8Y3D - chains J and K of the 16 polymer chains in the assembly; structure by electron microscopy, 5.10 A resolution (low resolution: residue-level contacts below are approximate; hydrogen-bond / salt-bridge calls are withheld).

[Chain J]
Molecule: 250-nt DNA strand
Sequence (250 nucleotides; row label = number of the first residue in the row):
     1 ATCGAGAATCCCGGTGCCGAGGCCGCTCAATTGGTCGTAGACAGCTCTAG
    51 CACCGCTTAAACGCACGTACGCGCTGTCCCCCGCGTTTTAACCGCCAAGG
   101 GGATTACTCCCTAGTCTCCAGGCTCGAGCTCAATTGGTCGTAGACAGCTC
   151 TAGCACCGCTTAAACGCACGTACGCGCTGTCCCCCGCGTTTTAACCGCCA
   201 AGGGGATTACTCCCTAGTCTCCAGGCACGTGTCAGATATATACATCCGAT

[Chain K]
Name: Histone H3.1
Organism: Homo sapiens
UniProtKB: P68431 (H31_HUMAN); residues 0-135 here correspond to UniProt positions 1-136 (UniProt number = residue number + 1)
Sequence (139 residues; row label = number of the first residue in the row; numbers below 1 keep their minus sign (Gly-3 is residue -3)):
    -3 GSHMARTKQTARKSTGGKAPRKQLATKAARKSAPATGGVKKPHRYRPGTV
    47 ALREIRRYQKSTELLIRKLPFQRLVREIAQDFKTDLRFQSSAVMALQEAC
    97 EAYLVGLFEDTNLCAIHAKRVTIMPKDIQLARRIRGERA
Unresolved in the structure: -3 to 59, 134-135
Sequence notes: expression tag (-3 to -1)
Swiss-Prot annotation at these positions:
  - modified residue: Arg2 (Asymmetric dimethylarginine), Thr3 (Phosphothreonine), Lys4 (Allysine), Gln5 (5-glutamyl dopamine), Thr6 (Phosphothreonine), Arg8 (Citrulline), Lys9 (N6,N6,N6-trimethyllysine), Ser10 (ADP-ribosylserine), Thr11 (Phosphothreonine), Lys14 (N6-(2-hydroxyisobutyryl)lysine), Arg17 (Asymmetric dimethylarginine), Lys18 (N6-(2-hydroxyisobutyryl)lysine), Lys23 (N6-(2-hydroxyisobutyryl)lysine), Arg26 (Citrulline), Lys27 (N6,N6,N6-trimethyllysine), Ser28 (ADP-ribosylserine), Lys36 (N6,N6,N6-trimethyllysine), Lys37 (N6-methyllysine), Tyr41 (Phosphotyrosine), Lys56 (N6,N6,N6-trimethyllysine) and 8 more in UniProt
  - lipidation: Lys18 (N6-decanoyllysine)

[How chain J and chain K interact]
Contacting residue pairs - 15 pairs, chain J then chain K:
  DG50(J) with Gln85(K)
  DC51(J) with Arg83(K); Phe84(K); Gln85(K); Ser86(K)
  DA52(J) with Arg83(K); Phe84(K)
  DA61(J) with Arg63(K)
  DC62(J) with Arg63(K)
  DG71(J) with Val117(K); Thr118(K)
  DC72(J) with Arg116(K); Val117(K); Thr118(K)
  DG73(J) with Arg116(K)
Other interface residues (no listed pair), chain K (9 interface residues in all): Lys115

[In short]
8 residues of chain J and 9 residues of chain K are in contact.
Chain J is a 250-nt DNA strand and chain K is Histone H3.1 (Homo sapiens); the structure, Cryo-EM structure of
the overlapping di-nucleosome (intermediate form2), was determined by electron microscopy, deposited together
with 8Y3C, 8Y3E and 8Y3F.
